PDB entry 8ETY | X-ray diffraction, 1.54 A resolution | chain A

[Chain A]
Molecule: Polyethylene terephthalate hydrolase
From: synthetic construct
Amino-acid sequence (282 residues; row label = number of the first residue in the row; numbers below 1 keep their minus sign (Met-20 is residue -20)):
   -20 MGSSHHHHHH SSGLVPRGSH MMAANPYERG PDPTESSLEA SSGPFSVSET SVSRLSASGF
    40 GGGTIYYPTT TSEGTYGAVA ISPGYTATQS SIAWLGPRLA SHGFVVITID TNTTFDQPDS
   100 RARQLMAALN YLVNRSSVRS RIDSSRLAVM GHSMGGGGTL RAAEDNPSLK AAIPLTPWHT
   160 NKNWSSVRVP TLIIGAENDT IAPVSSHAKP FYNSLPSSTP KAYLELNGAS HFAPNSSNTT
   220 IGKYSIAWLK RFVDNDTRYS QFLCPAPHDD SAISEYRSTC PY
Not modelled in the structure: -20 to 0
Cystine bridges: Cys243-Cys259
Metal / ion sites: Na+: Arg33, Ala36, Phe39
From the paper describing this entry:
  - catalytic residues: Ser132, Asp178, His210 (proposed by the authors, not directly observed)
  - binding site for pentaethylene glycol: Phe94 (from molecular simulation)
  - mutagenesis - E14D/H247S, E28Q/S196A, E28Q/F94L: increased catalytic activity
  - mutagenesis - E14D, E28Q, A36V, F94L, H247S: unchanged catalytic activity (PETase activity)

[In short]
The Na+ site is built by Arg33, Ala36 and Phe39. From the paper: catalytic residues Ser132, Asp178 and His210;
E14D/H247S, E28Q/S196A and E28Q/F94L increase catalytic activity; 8 substitutions were tested in all.
Chain A is Polyethylene terephthalate hydrolase (synthetic construct); the structure, Ancestral PETase 35_442,
was determined by X-ray diffraction together with 8ETX from the same study.
